Entry 8YEH (electron microscopy, 2.86 A resolution); this record covers chains A and H of the 15 polymer chains in the assembly.

== Chain A ==
Name: heavy chain of F5-196
From: Homo sapiens
Sequence (122 residues; numbered 1 to 122; the number before each row is that of its first residue):
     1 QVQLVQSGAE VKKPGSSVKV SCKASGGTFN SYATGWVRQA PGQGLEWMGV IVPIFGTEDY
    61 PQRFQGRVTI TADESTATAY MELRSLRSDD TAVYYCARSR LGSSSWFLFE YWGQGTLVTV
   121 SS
Disulfides: Cys22-Cys96

== Chain H ==
Name: light chain of F5-196
From: Homo sapiens
Sequence (107 residues; numbered 1 to 107; the number before each row is that of its first residue):
     1 DIQMTQSPSS LSASVGDRVT ITCRASDMIS NYLNWYQHKP GEAPKLLIYS ASSLQTGVPS
    61 RFSGSGSGTD FTLTINNLQP EDFATYYCQQ SYITRLSFGG GTKVEIK
Disulfides: Cys23-Cys88

== Interface between chain A and chain H ==
Residue-residue contacts - 7 pairs, chain A then chain H:
  Gln1(A) with Thr69(H), hydrogen bond
  Gly27(A) with Ser26(H)
  Thr28(A) with Ser26(H); Asp27(H), hydrogen bond
  Arg100(A) with Met28(H); Thr69(H)
  Tyr111(A) with Met28(H)
Also at the interface, not in a pair above, chain A (7 interface residues in all): Asn30, Leu101
Also at the interface, not in a pair above, chain H (5 interface residues in all): Arg24

== In short ==
Chain A and chain H form an interface of 7 and 5 residues respectively; the contacts include 2 hydrogen bonds.
Among the polar pairs are Gln1(A)-Thr69(H) and Thr28(A)-Asp27(H).
Chain A is heavy chain of F5-196 and chain H is light chain of F5-196, both from Homo sapiens; the structure,
HPV16 L1 pentamer in complex with Fab F5-196, was determined by electron microscopy, deposited together with
8YEF, 8YEG and 8YEI.
